PDB entry 1JBW | X-ray diffraction, 1.85 A resolution | chain A

[Chain A]
Protein: Folylpolyglutamate synthase
Source organism: Lactobacillus casei
Notes: EC 6.3.2.17
UniProtKB: P15925 (FOLC_LACCA); numbering as in UniProt (aligned over 1-428)
Amino-acid sequence (428 residues; each row starts with the number of its first residue):
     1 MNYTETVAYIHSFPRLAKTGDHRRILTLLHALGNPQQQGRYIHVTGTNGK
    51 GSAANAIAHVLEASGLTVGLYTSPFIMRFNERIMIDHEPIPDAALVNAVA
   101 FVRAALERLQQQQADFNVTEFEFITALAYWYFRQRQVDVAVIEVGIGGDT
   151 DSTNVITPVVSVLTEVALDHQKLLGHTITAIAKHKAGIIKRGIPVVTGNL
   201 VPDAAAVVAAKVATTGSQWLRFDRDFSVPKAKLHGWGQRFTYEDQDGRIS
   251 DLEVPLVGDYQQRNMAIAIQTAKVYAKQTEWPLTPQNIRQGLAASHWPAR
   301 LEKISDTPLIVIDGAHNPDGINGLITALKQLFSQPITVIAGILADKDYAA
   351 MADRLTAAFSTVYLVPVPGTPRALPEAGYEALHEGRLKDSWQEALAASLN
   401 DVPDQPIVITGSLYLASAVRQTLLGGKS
Disordered / not traced: 371-385, 426-428
Modified / non-standard residues: Lys-185 (lysine nz-carboxylic acid; KCX)
Sequence notes: modified residue (185)
Metal / ion sites: Mg2+: Ser-73, Glu-143 (together with ACQ)
Small-molecule neighbours:
  - ACQ (diphosphomethylphosphonic acid adenylate ester): Gly-46, Thr-47, Asn-48, Gly-49, Lys-50, Gly-51, Ser-52, Ser-73, Pro-74, Glu-143, Glu-165, Tyr-260, Arg-263, Asn-264, Trp-297, Ala-299, Arg-300, Asp-313, Gly-314, Ala-315, His-316, Asp-319, Gly-320, Ser-412, Leu-413, Tyr-414
  - 5,10-methylene-6-hydrofolic acid (TMF): His-11, Arg-15, Pro-74, Phe-75, Ile-76, Arg-82, Glu-120, Phe-121, Tyr-414, Ser-417, Gln-421
Swiss-Prot annotation at these positions:
  - binding site (ATP): Gly-49 to Ser-52, Asn-264, Arg-300, Asp-313 to His-316
  - binding site (Mg(2+)): Ser-73, Glu-143, His-170
  - binding site ((6R)-5,10-methylenetetrahydrofolyl-(gamma-L-Glu)n): Phe-75, Arg-82, Ser-417
  - modified residue: Lys-185 (N6-carboxylysine)
  - mutagenesis: Asp-151 (D151A: 220-fold decrease in catalytic efficiency with mTHF as substrate, but only 4-fold decrease in catalytic efficiency with 5,10-methylenetetrahydropteroyldiglutamate as substrate), His-316 (H316A: Loss of activity), Ser-412 (S412A: Loss of activity)

[In short]
Ligands of chain A: compound ACQ and 5,10-methylene-6-hydrofolic acid. Ser-73 and Glu-143 coordinate Mg2+.
Curated annotation (UniProt) lists 10 ATP-binding residues, 3 Mg2+-binding residues, 3
(6R)-5,10-methylenetetrahydrofolyl-(gamma-L-Glu)n-binding residues and 3 mutagenesis sites.
Chain A is Folylpolyglutamate synthase (Lactobacillus casei); the structure, FPGS-AMPPCP-folate complex, was
determined by X-ray diffraction (same publication as 1JBV).
